Entry 7SHF (electron microscopy, 3.40 A resolution); this record covers chains C and A of the 4 polymer chains in the assembly.

[Chain C]
Molecule: Isoform 2 of Regulator of G-protein signaling 7
From: Homo sapiens
UniProtKB: P49802 (RGS7_HUMAN), isoform P49802-2; numbering as in UniProt (aligned over 1-469)
Sequence (469 residues; each row starts with the number of its first residue):
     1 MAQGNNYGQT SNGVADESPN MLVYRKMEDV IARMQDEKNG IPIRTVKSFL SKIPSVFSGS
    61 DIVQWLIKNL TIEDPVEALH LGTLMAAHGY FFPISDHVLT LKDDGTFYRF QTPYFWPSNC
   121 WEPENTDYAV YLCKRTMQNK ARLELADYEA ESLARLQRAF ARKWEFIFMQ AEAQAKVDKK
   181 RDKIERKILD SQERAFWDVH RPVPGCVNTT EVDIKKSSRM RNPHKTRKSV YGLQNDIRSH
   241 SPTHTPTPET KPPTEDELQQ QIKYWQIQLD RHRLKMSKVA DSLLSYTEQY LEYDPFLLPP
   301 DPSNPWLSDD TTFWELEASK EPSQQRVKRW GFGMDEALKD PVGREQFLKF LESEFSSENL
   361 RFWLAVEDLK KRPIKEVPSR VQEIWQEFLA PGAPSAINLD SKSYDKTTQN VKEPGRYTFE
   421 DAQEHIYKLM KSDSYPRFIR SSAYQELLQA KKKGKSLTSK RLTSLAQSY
Unresolved in the structure: 1-17, 219-251, 451-469
Curated features (UniProtKB/Swiss-Prot):
  - modified residue: Ser229 (Phosphoserine), Ser241 (Phosphoserine), Thr243 (Phosphothreonine), Ser434 (Phosphoserine)
  - mutagenesis: Trp306 (W306F: Diminishes interaction with GNB5)

[Chain A]
Molecule: G-protein coupled receptor 158
From: Homo sapiens
UniProtKB: Q5T848 (GP158_HUMAN); residue numbers follow UniProt; this construct covers 1-775
Sequence (781 residues; row label = number of the first residue in the row):
     1 MGAMAYPLLL CLLLAQLGLG AVGASRDPQG RPDSPRERTP KGKPHAQQPG RASASDSSAP
    61 WSRSTDGTIL AQKLAEEVPM DVASYLYTGD SHQLKRANCS GRYELAGLPG KWPALASAHP
   121 SLHRALDTLT HATNFLNVML QSNKSREQNL QDDLDWYQAL VWSLLEGEPS ISRAAITFST
   181 DSLSAPAPQV FLQATREESR ILLQDLSSSA PHLANATLET EWFHGLRRKW RPHLHRRGPN
   241 QGPRGLGHSW RRKDGLGGDK SHFKWSPPYL ECENGSYKPG WLVTLSSAIY GLQPNLVPEF
   301 RGVMKVDINL QKVDIDQCSS DGWFSGTHKC HLNNSECMPI KGLGFVLGAY ECICKAGFYH
   361 PGVLPVNNFR RRGPDQHISG STKDVSEEAY VCLPCREGCP FCADDSPCFV QEDKYLRLAI
   421 ISFQALCMLL DFVSMLVVYH FRKAKSIRAS GLILLETILF GSLLLYFPVV ILYFEPSTFR
   481 CILLRWARLL GFATVYGTVT LKLHRVLKVF LSRTAQRIPY MTGGRVMRML AVILLVVFWF
   541 LIGWTSSVCQ NLEKQISLIG QGKTSDHLIF NMCLIDRWDY MTAVAEFLFL LWGVYLCYAV
   601 RTVPSAFHEP RYMAVAVHNE LIISAIFHTI RFVLASRLQS DWMLMLYFAH THLTVTVTIG
   661 LLLIPKFSHS SNNPRDDIAT EAYEDELDMG RSGSYLNSSI NSAWSEHSLD PEDIRDELKK
   721 LYAQLEIYKR KKMITNNPHL QKKRCSKKGL GRSIMRRITE IPETVSRQCS KEDKELEVLF
   781 Q
Unresolved in the structure: 1-405, 671-707, 739-781
Construct notes: expression tag (776-781)
Cystine bridges: Cys481-Cys573
Residues lining bound ligands: EIJ ((2S)-1-{[(S)-hydroxy{[(1s,2R,3R,4R,5S,6S)-2,3,4,5,6-pentahydroxycyclohexyl]oxy}phosphoryl]oxy}-3-(octadecanoyloxy)propan-2-yl (5E,8E,11E,14E)-icosa-5,8,11,14-tetraenoate): Leu489, His504, Lys508, Tyr520, Met529, Val536, Val537, Phe540, Thr582, Ala585, Leu588, Phe589, Trp592
Curated features (UniProtKB/Swiss-Prot):
  - binding site (glycine): Ser172, Arg173, Glu271, Asp307
  - modified residue (Phosphoserine): Ser694, Ser705, Ser708
  - glycosylation (N-linked (GlcNAc...) asparagine): Asn98, Asn143, Asn215, Asn274, Asn333
  - cross-link: Lys774 (Glycyl lysine isopeptide (Lys-Gly) (interchain with G-Cter in ubiquitin))
  - mutagenesis: Phe135 (F135A: Does not affect ability to regulate cAMP levels; when associated with A-540 and A-578), Arg173 (R173A: Nearly abolished glycine-binding and ability to inhibit the GTPase activator activity of RGS7), Ser266 (S266A: Nearly abolished ability to inhibit the GTPase activator activity of RGS7 without affecting glycine-binding), Tyr269 (Y269A: Nearly abolished glycine-binding and ability to inhibit the GTPase activator activity of RGS7), Glu271 (E271A: Nearly abolished glycine-binding and ability to inhibit the GTPase activator activity of RGS7), Lys502 (K502E: Does not affect G protein alpha subunit activation), Arg505 (R505E: Does not affect G protein alpha subunit activation), Phe540 (F540A: Does not affect ability to regulate cAMP levels; when associated with A-135 and A-578), Trp578 (W578A: Does not affect ability to regulate cAMP levels; when associated with A-135 and A-540), Glu609 (E609H: Induces an increase of cAMP levels), Lys719 to Lys720 (In M1 mutant; decreased localization to the nucleus), Lys731 to Lys732 (In M2 mutant; decreased localization to the nucleus)

[How chain C and chain A interact]
Pairs across the interface - 41 pairs, chain C then chain A:
  Gln35(C) - Thr735(A)  hydrogen bond
  Ile43(C) - Thr735(A)
  Arg109(C) - Asn736(A)
  Thr112(C) - Lys729(A)
  Thr112(C) - Ile734(A)
  Pro113(C) - Met733(A)
  Tyr114(C) - Tyr728(A)  hydrophobic
  Phe115(C) - Lys729(A)
  Lys134(C) - Tyr722(A)  hydrogen bond
  Lys140(C) - Leu511(A)
  Ala141(C) - Leu507(A)
  Ala141(C) - Tyr595(A)
  Arg142(C) - Tyr598(A)
  Arg142(C) - Ala599(A)
  Leu143(C) - Phe510(A)  hydrophobic
  Leu143(C) - Leu511(A)  hydrophobic
  Leu143(C) - Val603(A)  hydrophobic
  Ala146(C) - Thr602(A)
  Ala150(C) - Thr602(A)
  Gln157(C) - Arg513(A)  hydrogen bond (side chain-backbone)
  Phe168(C) - Thr514(A)
  Met169(C) - Ile714(A)  hydrophobic
  Met169(C) - Arg715(A)
  Gln170(C) - Leu718(A)
  Glu172(C) - Arg715(A)  salt bridge
  Ala173(C) - Lys719(A)
  Gln174(C) - Tyr722(A)
  Lys176(C) - Lys719(A)
  Val177(C) - Lys719(A)
  Val177(C) - Tyr722(A)  hydrophobic
  Asp178(C) - Tyr722(A)
  Arg181(C) - Glu726(A)  salt bridge
  Arg181(C) - Arg730(A)
  Leu189(C) - Glu726(A)
  Leu189(C) - Arg730(A)
  Leu189(C) - Ile734(A)  hydrophobic
  Leu189(C) - Asn737(A)
  Gln192(C) - Ile734(A)
  Gln192(C) - Asn736(A)
  Glu193(C) - Tyr722(A)
  Glu193(C) - Lys729(A)  salt bridge
Other interface residues (no listed pair), chain C (37 interface residues in all): Ser55, Phe110, Thr136, Leu145, Asp147, Leu153, Trp164, Glu185, Ile188
Other interface residues (no listed pair), chain A (27 interface residues in all): Lys508, Pro604, Leu725

[Overview]
37 residues of chain C face 27 of chain A across their interface; the contacts include 3 hydrogen bonds and 3
salt bridges. Polar contacts include Glu172(C)-Arg715(A), Arg181(C)-Glu726(A) and Glu193(C)-Lys729(A). Chain A
binds compound EIJ.
Chain C is Isoform 2 of Regulator of G-protein signaling 7 and chain A is G-protein coupled receptor 158, both
from Homo sapiens; the structure, Cryo-EM structure of GPR158 coupled to the RGS7-Gbeta5 complex, was
determined by electron microscopy together with 7SHE from the same study.
